PDB entry 1HBU | X-ray diffraction, 1.90 A resolution | chains A and F of the 6 polymer chains in the assembly

# Chain A
Protein: Methyl-coenzyme M reductase I alpha subunit
Source organism: Methanothermobacter marburgensis
UniProt: P11558 (MCRA_METTM); residues 2-550 here correspond to UniProt positions 1-549 (UniProt number = residue number - 1)
Amino-acid sequence (549 residues; each row starts with the number of its first residue):
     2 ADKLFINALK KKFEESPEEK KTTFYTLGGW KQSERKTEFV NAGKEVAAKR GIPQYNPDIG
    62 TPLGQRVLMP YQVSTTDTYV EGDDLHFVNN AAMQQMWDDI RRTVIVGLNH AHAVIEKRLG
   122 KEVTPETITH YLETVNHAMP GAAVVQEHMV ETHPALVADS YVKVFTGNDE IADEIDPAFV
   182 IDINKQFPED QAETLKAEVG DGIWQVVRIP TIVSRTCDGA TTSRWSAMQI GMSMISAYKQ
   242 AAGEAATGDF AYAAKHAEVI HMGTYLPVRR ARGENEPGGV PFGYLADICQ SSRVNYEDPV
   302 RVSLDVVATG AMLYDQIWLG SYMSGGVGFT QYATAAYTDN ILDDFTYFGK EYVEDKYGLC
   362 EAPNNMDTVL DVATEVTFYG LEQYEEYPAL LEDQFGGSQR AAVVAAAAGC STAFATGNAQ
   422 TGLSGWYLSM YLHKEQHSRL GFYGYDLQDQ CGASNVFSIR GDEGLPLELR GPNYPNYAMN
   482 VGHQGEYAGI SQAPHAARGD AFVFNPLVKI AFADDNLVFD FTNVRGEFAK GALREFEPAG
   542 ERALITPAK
Disordered / not traced: 550
Differences from the reference sequence: modified residue (257, 271, 400, 445, 452)
Modified / non-standard residues: His257 (n1-methylated histidine; MHS); Arg271 (5-methyl-arginine; AGM); Gln400 (2-methyl-glutamine; MGN); Gly445 (thioglycin; GL3); Cys452 (s-methylcysteine; SMC)
Bound ions: Na+ site 1: Lys11, Phe14; Na+ site 2: Ile60, Thr62; Mg2+: Glu117, Val124; factor 430 Ni: Gln147 (together with 1-thioethanesulfonic acid); Zn2+: Cys218 (shared with 1 residue of chain D); Na+ site 3: Arg270 (together with glycerol); Na+ site 4: Ala544, Thr547, Pro548
Residues lining bound ligands:
  - 1-thioethanesulfonic acid (COM): Tyr333, Phe443, Tyr444, Gly445
  - factor 430 (F43), molecule 1: Ala143, Ala144, Val145, Val146, Gln147, Met150, Val151, Met229, Gln230, Met233, Ile236, Ala243, Gly244
  - factor 430 (F43), molecule 2: Gly326, Gly327, Val328, Gly329, Phe330, Thr331, Gln332, Tyr333, Phe396, Gly397, Gly398, Gln400, Gly442, Phe443
  - Coenzyme B (TP7), molecule 1: Arg225, Lys256, His257
  - Coenzyme B (TP7), molecule 2: Arg270, Leu320, Met324, Ser325, Phe330, Phe443, Met480, Asn481, Val482
UniProt features mapped onto this chain:
  - binding site (coenzyme B): Arg271

# Chain F
Protein: Methyl-coenzyme M reductase I gamma subunit
Source organism: Methanothermobacter marburgensis
UniProt: P11562 (MCRG_METTM); residues 2-249 here correspond to UniProt positions 1-248 (UniProt number = residue number - 1)
Amino-acid sequence (248 residues; numbered 2 to 249; the number before each row is that of its first residue):
     2 AQYYPGTTKV AQNRRNFCNP EYELEKLREI SDEDVVKILG HRAPGEEYPS VHPPLEEMDE
    62 PEDAIREMVE PIDGAKAGDR VRYIQFTDSM YFAPAQPYVR SRAYLCRYRG ADAGTLSGRQ
   122 IIETRERDLE KISKELLETE FFDPARSGVR GKSVHGHSLR LDEDGMMFDM LRRQIYNKDT
   182 GRVEMVKNQI GDELDEPVDL GEPLDEETLM EKTTIYRVDG EAYRDDVEAV EIMQRIHVLR
   242 SQGGFNLE
Disordered / not traced: 249
Bound ions: Mg2+ near Glu30 (its only coordinating residue here)
Residues lining bound ligands: factor 430 (F43): Leu117, Ser118, Gly119, Arg120, Lys153, Ser154, Val155, His156, Gly157, His158

# Chain A / chain F interface
Contacting residue pairs (21; chain A residue first):
  Lys118(A) with Val52(F)
  Arg119(A) with Val52(F)
  Leu120(A) with Arg81(F), hydrogen bond (backbone-side chain); Arg83(F)
  Val146(A) with Ser154(F), hydrogen bond (backbone-side chain); Met171(F)
  Gln147(A) with Met171(F)
  Glu148(A) with His156(F); Phe169(F); Met171(F)
  Lys240(A) with Asp193(F), salt bridge
  Gln241(A) with Ile191(F)
  Ala242(A) with Tyr84(F), hydrophobic; Gly152(F)
  Ala243(A) with Arg120(F), hydrogen bond (backbone-side chain); Gly152(F), hydrogen bond (backbone-backbone); Lys153(F)
  Gly244(A) with Arg120(F), hydrogen bond (backbone-side chain)
  Glu245(A) with Arg83(F), salt bridge; Glu124(F)
  Ala246(A) with Glu124(F), hydrogen bond (backbone-side chain)
Other interface residues (no listed pair), chain A (15 interface residues in all): Gly121, Lys122
Other interface residues (no listed pair), chain F (15 interface residues in all): Ile122

# In short
The chain A/chain F interface involves 15 residues from each chain; the contacts include 6 hydrogen bonds and
2 salt bridges. Among the polar pairs are Lys240(A)-Asp193(F), Glu245(A)-Arg83(F) and Leu120(A)-Arg81(F). One
factor 430 molecule is bound between chain A and chain F.
Here chain A is Methyl-coenzyme M reductase I alpha subunit and chain F is Methyl-coenzyme M reductase I gamma
subunit, both from Methanothermobacter marburgensis. Entry 1HBU (METHYL-COENZYME M REDUCTASE IN THE
MCR-RED1-SILENT STATE IN COMPLEX with COENZYME M) was determined by X-ray diffraction (same publication as
1HBM, 1HBN and 1HBO).
